Entry 7Y26 (electron microscopy, 3.30 A resolution); this record covers chains B and D of the 6 polymer chains in the assembly.

Chain B:
Molecule: Engineered Guanine nucleotide-binding protein G(q) subunit alpha
Organism: Homo sapiens
Chain sequence (243 residues; each row starts with the number of its first residue):
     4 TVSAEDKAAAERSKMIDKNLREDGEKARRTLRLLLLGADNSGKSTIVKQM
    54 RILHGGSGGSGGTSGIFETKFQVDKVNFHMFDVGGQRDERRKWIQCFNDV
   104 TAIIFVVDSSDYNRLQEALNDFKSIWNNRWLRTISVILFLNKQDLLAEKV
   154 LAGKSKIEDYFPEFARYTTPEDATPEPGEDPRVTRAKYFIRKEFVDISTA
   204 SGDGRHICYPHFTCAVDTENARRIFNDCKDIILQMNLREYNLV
Not modelled in the structure: 56-67, 174-181

Chain D:
Molecule: single Fab chain (svFv16)
Organism: Homo sapiens
Notes: antibody fragment or engineered binder
Chain sequence (258 residues; row label = number of the first residue in the row; note: 3 numbers in that range are skipped by the numbering (no residue carries them; nothing is unmodelled there); a row labelled like 120A-120O holds insertion residues (120A, then the next letters in order)):
     2 VQLVESGGGLVQPGGSRKLSCSASGFAFSSFGMHWVRQAPEKGLEWVAYI
    52 SSGSGTIYYADTVKGRFTISRDDPKNTLFLQMTSLRSEDTAMYYCVRSIY
   102 YYGSSPFDFWGQGTTLTVS
120A-120O SGGGSGGGGSGGGGS
   124 SDIVMTQATSSVPVTPGESVSISCRSSKSLLHSNGNTYLYWFLQRPGQSP
   174 QLLIYRMSNLASGVPERFSGSGSGTAFTLTISRLEAEDVGVYYCMQHLEY
   224 PLTFGAGTKLELKAAAHHHHHHHH
Not modelled in the structure: 120A-120O, 137-141, 208-210, 235-247
Disulfide bonds: Cys-147/Cys-217

Interface between chain B and chain D:
Pairs across the interface (10):
  Thr-4(B) / His-155(D)
  Ser-6(B) / Tyr-161(D)
  Ala-7(B) / Tyr-223(D)  hydrophobic
  Glu-8(B) / Tyr-101(D)
  Glu-8(B) / Tyr-161(D)
  Glu-8(B) / His-220(D)  salt bridge
  Ala-11(B) / Tyr-101(D)  hydrophobic
  Glu-14(B) / Ser-53(D)
  Met-18(B) / Ser-53(D)
  Met-18(B) / Gly-54(D)
Other interface residues (no listed pair), chain B (9 interface residues in all): Ala-12, Arg-15
Other interface residues (no listed pair), chain D (11 interface residues in all): Ile-100, Tyr-102, Tyr-163, Leu-221

In short:
Chain B and chain D form an interface of 9 and 11 residues respectively; the contacts include 1 salt bridge.
The salt-bridged pair is Glu-8(B)/His-220(D).
Here chain B is Engineered Guanine nucleotide-binding protein G(q) subunit alpha and chain D is single Fab
chain (svFv16), both from Homo sapiens. Entry 7Y26 (Cryo-EM structure of the octreotide-bound
SSTR2-miniGq-scFv16 complex) was determined by electron microscopy, deposited together with 7Y24 and 7Y27.
